9CJH - chains A and D of the 4 polymer chains in the assembly; structure by electron microscopy, 3.60 A resolution.

# Chain A
Protein: CRISPR-associated endonuclease Cas12a
From: Acidaminococcus sp. BV3L6
Notes: EC 3.1.21.1, 4.6.1.22
UniProtKB: U2UMQ6 (CS12A_ACISB); residues 1-1307 here = UniProt positions 1-1307
Sequence (1310 residues; numbered -2 to 1307; the number before each row is that of its first residue; numbers below 1 keep their minus sign (Ser-2 is residue -2)):
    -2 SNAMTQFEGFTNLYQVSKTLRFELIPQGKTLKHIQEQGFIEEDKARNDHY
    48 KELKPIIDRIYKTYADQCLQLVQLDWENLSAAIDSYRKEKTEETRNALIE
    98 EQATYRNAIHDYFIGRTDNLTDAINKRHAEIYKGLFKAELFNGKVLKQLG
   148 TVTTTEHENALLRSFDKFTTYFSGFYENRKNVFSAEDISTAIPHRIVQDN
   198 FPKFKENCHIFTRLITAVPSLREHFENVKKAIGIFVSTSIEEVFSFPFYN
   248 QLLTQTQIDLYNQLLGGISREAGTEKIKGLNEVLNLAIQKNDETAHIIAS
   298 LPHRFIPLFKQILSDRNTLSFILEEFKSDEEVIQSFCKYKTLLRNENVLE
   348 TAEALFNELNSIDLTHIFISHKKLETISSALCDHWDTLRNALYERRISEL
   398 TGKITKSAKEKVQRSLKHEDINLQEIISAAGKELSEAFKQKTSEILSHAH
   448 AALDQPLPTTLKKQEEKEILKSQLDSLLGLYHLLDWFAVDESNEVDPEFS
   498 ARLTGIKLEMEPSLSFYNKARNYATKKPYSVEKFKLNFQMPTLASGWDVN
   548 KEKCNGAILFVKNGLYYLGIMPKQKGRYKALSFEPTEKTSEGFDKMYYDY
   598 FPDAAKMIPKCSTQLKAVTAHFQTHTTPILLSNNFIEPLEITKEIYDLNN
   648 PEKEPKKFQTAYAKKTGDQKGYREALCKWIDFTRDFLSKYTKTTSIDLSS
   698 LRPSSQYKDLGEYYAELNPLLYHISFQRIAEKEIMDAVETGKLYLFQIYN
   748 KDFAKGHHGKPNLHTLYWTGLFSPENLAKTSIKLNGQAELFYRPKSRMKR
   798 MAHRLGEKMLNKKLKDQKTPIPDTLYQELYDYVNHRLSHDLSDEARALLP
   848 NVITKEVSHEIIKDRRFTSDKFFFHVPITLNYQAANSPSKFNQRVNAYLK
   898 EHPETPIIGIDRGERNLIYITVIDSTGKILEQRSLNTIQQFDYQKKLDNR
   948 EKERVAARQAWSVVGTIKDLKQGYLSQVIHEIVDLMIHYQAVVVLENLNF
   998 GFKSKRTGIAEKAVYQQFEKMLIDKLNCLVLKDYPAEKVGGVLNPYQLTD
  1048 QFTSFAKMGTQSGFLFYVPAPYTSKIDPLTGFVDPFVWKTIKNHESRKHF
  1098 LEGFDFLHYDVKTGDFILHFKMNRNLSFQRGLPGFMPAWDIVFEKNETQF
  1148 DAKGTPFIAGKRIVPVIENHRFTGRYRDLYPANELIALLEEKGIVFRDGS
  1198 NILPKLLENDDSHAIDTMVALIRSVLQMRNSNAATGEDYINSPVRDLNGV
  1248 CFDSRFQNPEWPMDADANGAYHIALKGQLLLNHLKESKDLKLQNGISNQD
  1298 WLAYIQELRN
Disordered / not traced: -2 to 1, 147-149, 265-323, 571-576, 650-651
Construct notes: expression tag (-2 to 0); engineered mutation Cys551 (Asn in U2UMQ6)
UniProt features mapped onto this chain:
  - DNA-binding region: Pro599 to Lys607 (PAM-binding on target DNA), Lys780 to Gly783 (Target DNA), Arg951 to Lys968 (Target DNA), Ser1051 to Ala1053 (Target DNA)
  - region: Met1 to Gly35 (WED-I (OBD-I)), Gln941 to Ala957 (Bridge helix)
  - active site: His800 (For pre-crRNA processing), Lys809 (For pre-crRNA processing), Lys860 (For pre-crRNA processing), Asp908 (For DNase activity of RuvC domain), Glu993 (For DNase activity of RuvC domain), Arg1226 (For DNase activity of nuclease domain), Asp1263 (For DNase activity of RuvC domain)
  - binding site (crRNA): Tyr47 to Lys51, Asn175, Arg176, Lys307 to Leu310, Lys752 to His761, Met806 to Asn808
  - site: Arg18 (Binds crRNA), Thr167 (Binds PAM on target DNA), Arg192 (Binds crRNA), Trp382 (Binds crRNA-target DNA heteroduplex), Lys548 (Binds PAM on target DNA), Lys607 (Binds sequence-specific recognition of both target and non-target strand bases in PAM), His872 (Binds crRNA), Gln1014 (Binds target DNA)
From the paper describing this entry:
  - conformationally variable residues (order/disorder transition): Gln571 to Lys576
  - binding site for Target DNA strand (chain D): Tyr597, Tyr687, Lys780, Asn782
  - binding site for Non-target DNA strand: Gln656
  - mutagenesis - N551C: unchanged catalytic activity on target DNA

# Chain D
Molecule: Target DNA strand
Sequence (31 nucleotides; each row starts with the number of its first residue):
     1 GACGCATACAGATGAGACGACAAAGCACTAC
Disordered / not traced: 1-15

# Chain A / chain D interface
Contacting residue pairs (23; chain A residue first):
  Gly543(A) - DA22(D)  phosphate contact
  Asp545(A) - DA22(D)  sugar contact
  Asn547(A) - DA23(D)  hydrogen bond to the phosphate
  Lys548(A) - DA23(D)  phosphate contact
  Tyr597(A) - DC21(D)  phosphate contact
  Tyr597(A) - DA22(D)  phosphate contact
  Pro599(A) - DC21(D)  base contact
  Lys603(A) - DA20(D)  base contact
  Met604(A) - DA22(D)  base contact
  Lys607(A) - DA22(D)  base contact
  Lys607(A) - DA23(D)  base contact
  Lys607(A) - DG25(D)  phosphate contact
  Cys608(A) - DA23(D)  phosphate contact
  Leu612(A) - DA24(D)  phosphate contact
  Leu612(A) - DG25(D)  phosphate contact
  Lys613(A) - DG25(D)  hydrogen bond to the phosphate
  Lys613(A) - DC26(D)  phosphate contact
  Asn631(A) - DA24(D)  hydrogen bond to the phosphate
  Tyr687(A) - DA23(D)  sugar contact
  Tyr687(A) - DA24(D)  phosphate contact
  Lys689(A) - DA23(D)  phosphate contact
  Lys780(A) - DC21(D)  salt bridge to the phosphate
  Gln784(A) - DC21(D)  phosphate contact
Other interface residues (no listed pair), chain A (22 interface residues in all): Ser542, Trp544, Phe598, Gln611, Asn782

# In short
Chain A and chain D form an interface of 22 and 7 residues respectively, with 3 hydrogen bonds and 1 salt
bridge. Polar pairs include Asn547(A)-DA23(D), Lys613(A)-DG25(D) and Asn631(A)-DA24(D). From the paper: a
binding site for Target DNA strand (chain D) at Tyr597(A), Tyr687(A) and Lys780(A) among others; N551C of
chain A leaves catalytic activity on target DNA unchanged.
Chain A is CRISPR-associated endonuclease Cas12a (Acidaminococcus sp. BV3L6) and chain D is Target DNA strand;
the structure, Cas12a:gRNA:DNA (Acidaminococcus sp.) with 0 RNA:DNA base pairs, structure 1, was determined by
electron microscopy (same publication as 9CJI).
